5OFU - chains B and D of the 4 polymer chains in the assembly; structure by X-ray diffraction, 2.62 A resolution.

[Chain B (and D)]
Name: FBP protein
Organism: Leishmania major
Notes: EC 3.1.3.11; chain D of this document is another copy of the same molecule, construct and numbering; everything in this record applies to it too
UniProt: O97193 (O97193_LEIMA); residue numbers follow UniProt; this construct covers 1-351
Amino-acid sequence (351 residues; numbered 1 to 351; the number before each row is that of its first residue):
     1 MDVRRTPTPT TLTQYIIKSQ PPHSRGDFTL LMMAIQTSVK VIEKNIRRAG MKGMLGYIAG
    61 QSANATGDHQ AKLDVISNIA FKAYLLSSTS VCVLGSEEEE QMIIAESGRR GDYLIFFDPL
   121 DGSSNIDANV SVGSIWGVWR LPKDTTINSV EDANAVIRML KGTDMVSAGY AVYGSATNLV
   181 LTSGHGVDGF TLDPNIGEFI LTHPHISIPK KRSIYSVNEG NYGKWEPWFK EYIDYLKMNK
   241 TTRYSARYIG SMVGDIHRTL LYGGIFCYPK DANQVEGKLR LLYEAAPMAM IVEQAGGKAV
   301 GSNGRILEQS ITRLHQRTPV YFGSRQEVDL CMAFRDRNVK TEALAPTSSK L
Unresolved in the structure: 1-6, 61-70, 339-351 (chain D: 1-6, 60-70, 339-351)
Ligand contacts:
  - adenosine monophosphate (AMP): Ile16, Ser19, Gln20, Pro21, Ser24, Arg25, Gly26, Asp27, Phe28, Thr29, Tyr113, Arg140, Val166, Ser183
  - 6-O-phosphono-beta-D-fructofuranose (F6P): Asp121, Gly122, Ser123, Asn218, Tyr248, Gly250, Ser251, Met252, Phe266, Tyr268, Lys278, Leu279, Glu284
Reported in the primary citation:
  - binding site for adenosine monophosphate: Arg25, Thr29, Tyr113
  - binding site for 6-O-phosphono-beta-D-fructofuranose: Arg247

[Interface between chain B and chain D]
Pairs across the interface - 12 pairs, chain B then chain D:
  Val41(B) with Met54(D), hydrophobic
  Lys44(B) with Leu55(D)
  Asn45(B) with Leu55(D)
  Met54(B) with Tyr84(D)
  Leu55(B) with Val41(D), hydrophobic; Asn45(D); Ile76(D), hydrophobic
  Ile58(B) with Ala83(D), hydrophobic
  Ile79(B) with Ile58(D), hydrophobic
  Ala83(B) with Ile58(D), hydrophobic
  Tyr84(B) with Met54(D)
  Asn195(B) with Asn195(D)
Also at the interface, not in a pair above, chain D (10 interface residues in all): Ile79

[Overview]
Chain B and chain D each contribute 10 residues to their interface. Chain B binds adenosine monophosphate and
6-O-phosphono-beta-D-fructofuranose. From the paper: a binding site for adenosine monophosphate at Arg25(B),
Thr29(B) and Tyr113(B); a binding site for 6-O-phosphono-beta-D-fructofuranose at Arg247(B).
Chain B and chain D are both FBP protein (Leishmania major); the structure, Crystal structure of Leishmania
major fructose-1,6-bisphosphatase in T-state, was determined by X-ray diffraction (same publication as 5OEY
and 5OEZ).
